PDB entry 6XM9 | X-ray diffraction, 1.65 A resolution | chain A

Chain A:
Molecule: Dioxygenase
Organism: Sphingobium sp. (strain NBRC 103272 / SYK-6)
Notes: EC 1.13.11.-
Reference sequence: G2IQT9 (G2IQT9_SPHSK); residue numbers follow UniProt; this construct covers 1-489
Sequence (489 residues; numbered 1 to 489; the number before each row is that of its first residue):
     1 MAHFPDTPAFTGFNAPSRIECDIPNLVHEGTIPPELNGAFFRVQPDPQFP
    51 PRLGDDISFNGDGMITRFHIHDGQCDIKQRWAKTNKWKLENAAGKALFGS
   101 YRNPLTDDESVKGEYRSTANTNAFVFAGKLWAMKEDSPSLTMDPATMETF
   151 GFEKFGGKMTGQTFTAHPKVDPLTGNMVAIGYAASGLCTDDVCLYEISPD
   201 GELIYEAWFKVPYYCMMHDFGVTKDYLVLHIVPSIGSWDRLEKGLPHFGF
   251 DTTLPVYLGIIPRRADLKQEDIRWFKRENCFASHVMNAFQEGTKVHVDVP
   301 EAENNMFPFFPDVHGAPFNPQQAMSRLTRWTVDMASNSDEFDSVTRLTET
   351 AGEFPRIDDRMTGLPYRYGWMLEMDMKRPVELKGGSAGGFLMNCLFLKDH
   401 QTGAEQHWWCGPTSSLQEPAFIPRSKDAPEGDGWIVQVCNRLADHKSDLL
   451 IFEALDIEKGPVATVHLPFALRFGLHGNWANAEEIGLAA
Disordered / not traced: 1, 382-390
Bound ions: Co2+: His167, His218, His284, His476
Small-molecule neighbours: 4-hydroxy-3-methoxybenzaldehyde (V55): Phe59, Tyr101, Arg102, Asn120, Thr121, Lys134, Glu135, Met216, His218, His284, Phe307, Leu475
Reported in the primary citation:
  - binding site for 4-hydroxy-3-methoxybenzaldehyde: Phe59, Tyr101, Lys134
  - mutagenesis - S283A: unchanged catalytic activity on lignostilbene
  - mutagenesis - S283A: decreased catalytic activity on O2
  - mutagenesis - S283F: decreased catalytic activity on lignostilbene

Overview:
Bound to chain A: 4-hydroxy-3-methoxybenzaldehyde. His167, His218, His284 and His476 form the Co2+ site. The
paper reports a binding site for 4-hydroxy-3-methoxybenzaldehyde at Phe59, Tyr101 and Lys134; S283A reduces
catalytic activity on O2.
Chain A is Dioxygenase (Sphingobium sp. (strain NBRC 103272 / SYK-6)); the structure, Crystal structure of
vanillin bound to Co-LSD4 from Sphingobium sp. strain SYK-6, was determined by X-ray diffraction (same
publication as 6XM6, 6XM7, 6XM8 and 6XMA).
